Entry 7Y8F (X-ray diffraction, 2.22 A resolution); this record covers chains A and C.

Chain A:
Molecule: Estrogen receptor
From: Homo sapiens
Notes: fragment: Ligand Binding Domain
UniProtKB: P03372 (ESR1_HUMAN); residue numbers follow UniProt; this construct covers 305-554
Amino-acid sequence (260 residues; row label = number of the first residue in the row):
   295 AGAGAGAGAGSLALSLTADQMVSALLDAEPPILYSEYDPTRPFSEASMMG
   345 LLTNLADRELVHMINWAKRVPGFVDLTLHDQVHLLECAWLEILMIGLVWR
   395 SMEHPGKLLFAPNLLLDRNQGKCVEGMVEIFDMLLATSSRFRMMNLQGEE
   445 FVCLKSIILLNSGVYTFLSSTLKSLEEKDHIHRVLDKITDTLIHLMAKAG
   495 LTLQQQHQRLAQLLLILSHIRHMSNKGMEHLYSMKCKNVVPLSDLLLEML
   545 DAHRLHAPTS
Disordered / not traced: 295-300, 461-472, 549-554
Construct notes: linker (295-304); engineered mutation Ser537 (Tyr in P03372)

Chain C:
Molecule: Grip peptide
Amino-acid sequence (8 residues; each row starts with the number of its first residue):
   601 AILHRLLQ

How chain A and chain C interact:
Residue-residue contacts - 20 pairs, chain A then chain C:
  Ile358(A) - Leu603(C)  hydrophobic
  Ile358(A) - Leu606(C)  hydrophobic
  Ile358(A) - Leu607(C)  hydrophobic
  Lys362(A) - Leu606(C)  hydrogen bond (side chain-backbone)
  Lys362(A) - Leu607(C)  hydrogen bond (side chain-backbone)
  Leu372(A) - His604(C)
  Leu372(A) - Leu607(C)  hydrophobic
  Leu372(A) - Gln608(C)
  Gln375(A) - Leu607(C)
  Val376(A) - Leu603(C)
  Val376(A) - His604(C)
  Val376(A) - Leu607(C)
  Leu379(A) - Leu603(C)  hydrophobic
  Leu379(A) - Leu607(C)  hydrophobic
  Asp538(A) - Ile602(C)
  Leu539(A) - Ile602(C)
  Glu542(A) - Ala601(C)
  Glu542(A) - Ile602(C)  hydrogen bond (side chain-backbone)
  Glu542(A) - Leu603(C)
  Met543(A) - Leu603(C)  hydrophobic
Also at the interface, not in a pair above, chain A (13 interface residues in all): Phe367, His373, Glu380

Overview:
Chain A and chain C form an interface of 13 and 7 residues respectively; the contacts include 3 hydrogen
bonds. Among the polar pairs are Lys362(A)-Leu606(C), Lys362(A)-Leu607(C) and Glu542(A)-Ile602(C).
Here chain A is Estrogen receptor (Homo sapiens) and chain C is Grip peptide. Entry 7Y8F (Estrogen Receptor
Alpha Ligand Binding Domain Y537S Mutant in Complex with an Inhibitor 30o and GRIP ...) was determined by
X-ray diffraction (same publication as 7Y8G).
